PDB entry 7W5W | electron microscopy, 4.55 A resolution (low resolution: residue-level contacts below are approximate; hydrogen-bond / salt-bridge calls are withheld) | chains F and 2 of the 9 polymer chains in the assembly

# Chain F
Molecule: RNA polymerase sigma factor RpoD
Organism: Escherichia coli K-12
Reference sequence: P00579 (RPOD_ECOLI); residue numbers follow UniProt; this construct covers 1-613
Amino-acid sequence (613 residues; row label = number of the first residue in the row):
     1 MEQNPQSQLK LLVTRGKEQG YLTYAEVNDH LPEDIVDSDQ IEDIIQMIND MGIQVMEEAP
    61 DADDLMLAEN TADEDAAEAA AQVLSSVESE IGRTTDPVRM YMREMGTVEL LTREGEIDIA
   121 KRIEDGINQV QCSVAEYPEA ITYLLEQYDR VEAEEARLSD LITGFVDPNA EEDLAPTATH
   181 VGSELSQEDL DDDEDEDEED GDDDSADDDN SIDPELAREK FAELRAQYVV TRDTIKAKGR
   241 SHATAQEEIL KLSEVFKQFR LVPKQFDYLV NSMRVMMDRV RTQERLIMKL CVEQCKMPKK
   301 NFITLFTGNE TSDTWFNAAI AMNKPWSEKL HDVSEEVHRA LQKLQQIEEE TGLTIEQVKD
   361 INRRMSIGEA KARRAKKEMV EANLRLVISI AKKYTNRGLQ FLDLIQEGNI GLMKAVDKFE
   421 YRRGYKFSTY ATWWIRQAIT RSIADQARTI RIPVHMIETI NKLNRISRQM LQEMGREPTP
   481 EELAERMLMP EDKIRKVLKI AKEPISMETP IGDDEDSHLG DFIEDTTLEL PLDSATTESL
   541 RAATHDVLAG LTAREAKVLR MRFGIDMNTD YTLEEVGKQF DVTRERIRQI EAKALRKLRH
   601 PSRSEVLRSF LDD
Disordered / not traced: 1-92, 172-209, 263, 582
Swiss-Prot annotation at these positions:
  - DNA-binding region: Leu-573 to Ala-592 (H-T-H motif)
  - region: Arg-584 to Arg-599 (Interaction with anti-sigma factors)
  - motif: Asp-403 to Gln-406 (Interaction with polymerase core subunit RpoC)
  - site: Arg-562 (Interaction with anti-sigma factors)
  - mutagenesis: Ala-553 (A553D: Disrupts the interaction with Escherichia phage lambda antitermination protein Q), Arg-596 (R596D/E: 2-fold reduction in activation of class II Crp-dependent promoters)

# Chain 2
Molecule: micF promoter DNA reverse strand
Sequence (70 nucleotides; row label = number of the first residue in the row):
     2 TGCATCCGTG AGTCGAGGGT AATAAGTTGC GAGTGAAGGT TTTGTTTTGA CATTCAGTGC
    62 TGTCAAATAC
Disordered / not traced: 65-71

# Chain F / chain 2 interface
Contacting residue pairs (25):
  Asp-160(F) with DC31(2)
  Tyr-394(F) with DA25(2); DA26(2)
  Asn-396(F) with DT24(2); DA25(2)
  Arg-397(F) with DT24(2)
  Trp-433(F) with DA26(2)
  Gln-437(F) with DA26(2); DG27(2)
  Thr-440(F) with DA26(2)
  Ile-443(F) with DA25(2)
  Glu-458(F) with DA26(2); DG27(2)
  Asn-461(F) with DA25(2)
  Lys-462(F) with DG27(2)
  Arg-465(F) with DA26(2); DG27(2)
  Lys-502(F) with DT21(2)
  Ile-505(F) with DT21(2)
  Pro-510(F) with DG20(2)
  Ile-511(F) with DG19(2); DG20(2)
  Asp-513(F) with DA17(2); DG18(2)
  Asp-516(F) with DG16(2)
Other interface residues (no listed pair), chain F (22 interface residues in all): Thr-395, Gly-398, Arg-468, Gly-512
Other interface residues (no listed pair), chain 2 (13 interface residues in all): DA23, DG30

# In short
Chain F and chain 2 form an interface of 22 and 13 residues respectively. From UniProt: 2 mutagenesis sites on
chain F.
Here chain F is RNA polymerase sigma factor RpoD (Escherichia coli K-12) and chain 2 is micF promoter DNA
reverse strand. Entry 7W5W (Cryo-EM structure of SoxS-dependent transcription activation complex with micF
promoter DNA) was determined by electron microscopy (same publication as 7W5X and 7W5Y).
